6V93 - chains E and G of the 7 polymer chains in the assembly; structure by electron microscopy, 3.10 A resolution.

[Chain E]
Name: DNA polymerase zeta processivity subunit
Organism: Saccharomyces cerevisiae (strain ATCC 204508 / S288c)
UniProtKB: P38927 (REV7_YEAST); residues 1-245 here = UniProt positions 1-245
Amino-acid sequence (245 residues; row label = number of the first residue in the row):
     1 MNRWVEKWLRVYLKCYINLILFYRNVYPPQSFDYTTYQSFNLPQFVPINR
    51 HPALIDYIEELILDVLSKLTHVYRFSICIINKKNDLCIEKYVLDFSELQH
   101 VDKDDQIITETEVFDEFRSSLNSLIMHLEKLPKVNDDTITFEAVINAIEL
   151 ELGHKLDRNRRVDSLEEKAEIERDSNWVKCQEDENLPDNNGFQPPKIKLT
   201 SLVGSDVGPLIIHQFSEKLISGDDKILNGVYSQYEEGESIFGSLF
Disordered / not traced: 103-107, 183-194, 220-245

[Chain G]
Name: DNA polymerase delta subunit 3
Organism: Saccharomyces cerevisiae (strain ATCC 204508 / S288c)
UniProtKB: P47110 (DPOD3_YEAST); residues 1-350 here = UniProt positions 1-350
Amino-acid sequence (350 residues; each row starts with the number of its first residue):
     1 MDQKASYFINEKLFTEVKPVLFTDLIHHLKIGPSMAKKLMFDYYKQTTNA
    51 KYNCVVICCYKDQTIKIIHDLSNIPQQDSIIDCFIYAFNPMDSFIPYYDI
   101 IDQKDCLTIKNSYELKVSESSKIIERTKTLEEKSKPLVRPTARSKTTPEE
   151 TTGRKSKSKDMGLRSTALLAKMKKDRDDKETSRQNELRKRKEENLQKINK
   201 QNPEREAQMKELNNLFVEDDLDTEEVNGGSKPNSPKETDSNDKDKNNDDL
   251 EDLLETTAEDSLMDVPKIQQTKPSETEHSKEPKSEEEPSSFIDEDGYIVT
   301 KRPATSTPPRKPSPVVKRALSSSKKQETPSSNKRLKKQGTLESFFKRKAK
Disordered / not traced: 118-350
UniProt features mapped onto this chain:
  - modified residue: Thr223 (Phosphothreonine), Ser230 (Phosphoserine)

[Chain E / chain G interface]
Residue-residue contacts (17; chain E residue first):
  Tyr34(E) - Ile95(G)  hydrophobic
  Pro43(E) - Tyr97(G)
  Phe45(E) - Ile95(G)  hydrophobic
  Asp115(E) - Lys18(G)
  Arg118(E) - Tyr97(G)
  Ser119(E) - Glu16(G)
  Ser119(E) - Lys18(G)
  Asn122(E) - Val17(G)  hydrogen bond (side chain-backbone)
  Asn122(E) - Lys18(G)
  Asn122(E) - Met91(G)
  Ser123(E) - Val17(G)
  Ile125(E) - Met91(G)  hydrophobic
  Met126(E) - Pro90(G)  hydrophobic
  Glu129(E) - Met91(G)
  Glu129(E) - Asp92(G)  hydrogen bond (side chain-backbone)
  Glu129(E) - Ser93(G)
  Val203(E) - Thr15(G)
Other interface residues (no listed pair), chain E (13 interface residues in all): Tyr23
Other interface residues (no listed pair), chain G (11 interface residues in all): Pro19

[In short]
Chain E and chain G form an interface of 13 and 11 residues respectively; the contacts include 2 hydrogen
bonds. Polar pairs include Asn122(E)-Val17(G) and Glu129(E)-Asp92(G).
Here chain E is DNA polymerase zeta processivity subunit and chain G is DNA polymerase delta subunit 3, both
from Saccharomyces cerevisiae (strain ATCC 204508 / S288c). Entry 6V93 (Structure of DNA Polymerase
Zeta/DNA/dNTP Ternary Complex) was determined by electron microscopy (same publication as 6V8P).
